Entry 3OXX (X-ray diffraction, 1.65 A resolution); this record covers chains B and A.

Chain B (and A):
Protein: HIV-1 protease
Source organism: HIV-1 M:B_ARV2/SF2
Notes: EC 3.4.23.16; chain A of this document is another copy of the same molecule, construct and numbering; everything in this record applies to it too
Reference sequence: P03369 (POL_HV1A2); residues 1-99 here correspond to UniProt positions 491-589 (UniProt number = residue number + 490)
Amino-acid sequence (99 residues; numbered 1 to 99; the number before each row is that of its first residue):
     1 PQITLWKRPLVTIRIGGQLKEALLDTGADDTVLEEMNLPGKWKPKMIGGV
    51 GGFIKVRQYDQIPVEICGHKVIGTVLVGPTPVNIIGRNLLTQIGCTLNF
Construct notes: engineered mutation Lys7 (Gln497 in P03369), Val50 (Ile540 in P03369), Val71 (Ala561 in P03369)
Small-molecule neighbours: atazanavir (DR7; (3S,8S,9S,12S)-3,12-bis(1,1-dimethylethyl)-8-hydroxy-4,11-dioxo-9-(phenylmethyl)-6-[[4-(2-pyridinyl)phenyl]methyl]-2,5, 6,10,13-pentaazatetradecanedioic acid dimethyl ester): Arg8, Leu23, Asp25, Gly27, Ala28, Asp29, Asp30, Val32, Ile47, Gly48, Gly49, Val50, Phe53, Pro81, Val82, Ile84
UniProt features mapped onto this chain:
  - region (Dimerization of protease): Pro1 to Leu5, Gly49, Gly51 to Lys55, Asn88 to Phe99
  - active site: Asp25 (For protease activity)
  - site: Phe99 (Cleavage)
What the authors report for this chain:
  - mutagenesis - I50V/A71V: increased binding to atazanavir
  - binding site for atazanavir: Val50
  - self-association interface (contacts with another copy of this molecule); pairs are residue here / residue on that copy: Ile54-Val50 (citing earlier work)

How chain B and chain A interact:
Pairs across the interface (92; chain B residue first):
  Pro1(B) with Leu97(A); Asn98(A); Phe99(A), hydrogen bond (backbone-backbone)
  Gln2(B) with Thr96(A); Leu97(A); Asn98(A)
  Ile3(B) with Thr96(A); Leu97(A), hydrogen bond (backbone-backbone); Phe99(A), hydrophobic
  Thr4(B) with Thr96(A)
  Leu5(B) with Thr26(A); Arg87(A), hydrogen bond (backbone-side chain); Thr91(A); Cys95(A)
  Trp6(B) with Arg87(A), hydrogen bond (backbone-side chain); Thr91(A)
  Lys7(B) with Arg87(A)
  Arg8(B) with Asp29(A), salt bridge; Arg87(A)
  Pro9(B) with Thr26(A); Arg87(A)
  Leu23(B) with Gly27(A)
  Leu24(B) with Thr26(A), hydrogen bond (backbone-side chain); Leu97(A), hydrophobic
  Asp25(B) with Asp25(A); Thr26(A); Gly27(A), hydrogen bond (side chain-backbone)
  Thr26(B) with Leu5(A); Pro9(A); Leu24(A), hydrogen bond (side chain-backbone); Asp25(A); Thr26(A), hydrogen bond (backbone-side chain); Leu97(A)
  Gly27(B) with Leu23(A); Asp25(A), hydrogen bond (backbone-side chain)
  Asp29(B) with Arg8(A), salt bridge
  Gly49(B) with Val50(A); Pro81(A)
  Val50(B) with Val50(A), hydrogen bond (backbone-backbone); Ile54(A), hydrophobic; Thr80(A); Pro81(A); Ile84(A), hydrophobic
  Gly51(B) with Val50(A), hydrogen bond (backbone-backbone); Gly51(A); Gly52(A)
  Gly52(B) with Val50(A); Gly51(A)
  Ile54(B) with Val50(A), hydrophobic; Gly51(A)
  Cys67(B) with Phe99(A), hydrophobic
  His69(B) with Phe99(A)
  Thr80(B) with Val50(A)
  Pro81(B) with Gly49(A)
  Arg87(B) with Leu5(A), hydrogen bond (side chain-backbone); Trp6(A), hydrogen bond (side chain-backbone); Lys7(A); Arg8(A); Pro9(A)
  Leu90(B) with Leu5(A), hydrophobic
  Thr91(B) with Leu5(A); Trp6(A)
  Ile93(B) with Phe99(A)
  Gly94(B) with Asn98(A)
  Cys95(B) with Leu5(A); Leu97(A), hydrophobic; Asn98(A); Phe99(A), hydrophobic
  Thr96(B) with Ile3(A); Thr96(A); Leu97(A); Asn98(A), hydrogen bond (backbone-backbone)
  Leu97(B) with Pro1(A); Gln2(A); Ile3(A), hydrogen bond (backbone-backbone); Leu24(A), hydrophobic; Thr26(A); Cys95(A), hydrophobic; Thr96(A); Leu97(A), hydrophobic
  Asn98(B) with Pro1(A); Gln2(A); Gly94(A); Cys95(A); Thr96(A), hydrogen bond (backbone-backbone); Asn98(A)
  Phe99(B) with Pro1(A), hydrogen bond (backbone-backbone); Ile3(A), hydrophobic; His69(A); Ile93(A); Gly94(A); Cys95(A), hydrophobic
Other interface residues (no listed pair), chain B (36 interface residues in all): Phe53, Ile84
Other interface residues (no listed pair), chain A (37 interface residues in all): Thr4, Phe53, Cys67, Pro79, Leu90

Overview:
The interface between chain B and chain A involves 36 residues on one side and 37 on the other; the contacts
include 17 hydrogen bonds and 2 salt bridges. Among the polar pairs are Arg8(B)-Asp29(A), Leu5(B)-Arg87(A) and
Trp6(B)-Arg87(A). The paper reports a binding site for atazanavir at Val50(B); I50V/A71V of chain B increase
binding to atazanavir.
Both chains are HIV-1 protease (HIV-1 M:B_ARV2/SF2). Entry 3OXX (Crystal Structure of HIV-1 I50V, A71V
Protease in Complex with the Protease Inhibitor Atazanavir) was determined by X-ray diffraction, deposited
together with 3OXV and 3OXW.
